7M6J - chains C and D of the 6 polymer chains in the assembly; structure by electron microscopy, 3.60 A resolution.

# Chain C (and D)
Name: Septin-7
Organism: Homo sapiens
Notes: chain D of this document is another copy of the same molecule, construct and numbering; everything in this record applies to it too
UniProtKB: Q16181 (SEPT7_HUMAN); numbering as in UniProt (aligned over 20-437)
Sequence (432 residues; row label = number of the first residue in the row):
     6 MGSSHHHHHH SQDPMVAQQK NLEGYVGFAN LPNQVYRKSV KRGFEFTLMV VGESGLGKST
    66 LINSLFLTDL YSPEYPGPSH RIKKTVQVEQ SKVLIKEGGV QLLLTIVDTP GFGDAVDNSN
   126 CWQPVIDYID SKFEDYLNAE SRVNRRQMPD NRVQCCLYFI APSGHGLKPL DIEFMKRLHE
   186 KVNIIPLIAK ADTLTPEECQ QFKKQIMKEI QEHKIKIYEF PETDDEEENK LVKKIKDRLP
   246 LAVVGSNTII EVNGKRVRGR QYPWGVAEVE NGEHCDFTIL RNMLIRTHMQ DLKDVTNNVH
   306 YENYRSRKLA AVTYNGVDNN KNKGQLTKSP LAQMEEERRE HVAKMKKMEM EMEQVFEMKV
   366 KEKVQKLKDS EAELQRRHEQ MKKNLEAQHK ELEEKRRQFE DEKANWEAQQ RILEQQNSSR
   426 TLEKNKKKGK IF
Not modelled in the structure: 6-28, 228-239, 256-261, 317-437 (chain D: 6-28, 227-238, 257-261, 319-437)
Differences from the reference sequence: initiating methionine (6); expression tag (7-19)

# Interface between chain C and chain D
Pairs across the interface (25):
  E58(C) - K173(D)  salt bridge
  G60(C) - S168(D)
  V121(C) - N123(D)  hydrogen bond (backbone-backbone)
  V121(C) - S124(D)  hydrogen bond (backbone-backbone)
  D122(C) - V121(D)
  D122(C) - D122(D)
  N123(C) - V121(D)  hydrogen bond (backbone-backbone)
  S124(C) - V121(D)
  P167(C) - K195(D)
  S168(C) - G60(D)
  H170(C) - S84(D)  hydrogen bond (side chain-backbone)
  K173(C) - E58(D)  salt bridge
  K173(C) - D119(D)  salt bridge
  D197(C) - W269(D)
  T198(C) - T198(D)
  L199(C) - Y267(D)
  T200(C) - R265(D)
  P201(C) - P268(D)  hydrophobic
  E203(C) - R265(D)  salt bridge
  R265(C) - T198(D)  hydrogen bond (side chain-backbone)
  Q266(C) - T200(D)  hydrogen bond (backbone-side chain)
  W269(C) - D197(D)
  W269(C) - V271(D)
  W269(C) - H279(D)
  V271(C) - W269(D)
Interface residues without a listed pair, chain C (29 interface residues in all): S59, S84, D119, P174, A196, Y267, P268, E273, E278
Interface residues without a listed pair, chain D (26 interface residues in all): G118, H170, P174, P201, G270, A272

# Summary
29 residues of chain C face 26 of chain D across their interface, with 6 hydrogen bonds and 4 salt bridges.
Among the polar pairs are E58(C)-K173(D), K173(C)-D119(D) and E203(C)-R265(D).
Chain C and chain D are both Septin-7 (Homo sapiens); the structure, Human Septin Hexameric Complex
SEPT2G/SEPT6/SEPT7 by Single Particle Cryo-EM, was determined by electron microscopy.
